Entry 1SOZ (X-ray diffraction, 2.40 A resolution); this record covers chains B and C of the 5 polymer chains in the assembly.

[Chain B (and C)]
Name: Protease degS
Organism: Escherichia coli
Notes: EC 3.4.21.-; chain C of this document is another copy of the same molecule, construct and numbering; everything in this record applies to it too
Reference sequence: P31137 (DEGS_ECOLI); residue numbers follow UniProt; this construct covers 43-355
Chain sequence (314 residues; row label = number of the first residue in the row):
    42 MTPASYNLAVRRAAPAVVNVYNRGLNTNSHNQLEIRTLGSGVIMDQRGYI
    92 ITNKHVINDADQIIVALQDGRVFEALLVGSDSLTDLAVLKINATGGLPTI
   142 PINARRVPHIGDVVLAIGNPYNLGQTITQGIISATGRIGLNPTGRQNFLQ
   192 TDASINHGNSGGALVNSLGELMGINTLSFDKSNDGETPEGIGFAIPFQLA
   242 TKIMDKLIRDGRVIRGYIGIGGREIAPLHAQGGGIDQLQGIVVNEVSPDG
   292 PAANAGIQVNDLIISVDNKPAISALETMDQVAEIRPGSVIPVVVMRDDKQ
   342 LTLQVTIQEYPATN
Not modelled in the structure: 265-281, 287-290, 334-343, 354-355 (chain C: 258-280, 286-301, 313-317, 333-343, 354-355)
Sequence notes: initiating methionine (42)
What the authors report for this chain:
  - binding site for activating peptide: Thr184, Tyr258 to Ile261, Thr318, Met319, Val322
  - specificity-determining residues: Ile196, Leu218, Ser219
  - self-association interface (contacts with another copy of this molecule); pairs are residue here / residue on that copy: Arg178-Leu164 (hydrogen bond), Glu227-Tyr162 (hydrogen bond), Glu230-Asn197 (backbone contact), Leu181, Phe220, Ile232
  - mutagenesis - Y162A, S201A, E227A: abolished catalytic activity
  - mutagenesis - P183A: abolished catalytic activity on YYF peptide
  - catalytic residues: His96, Asp126, His198, Ser201
  - mutagenesis - D122A: decreased catalytic activity on YYF

[Interface between chain B and chain C]
Contacting residue pairs (47):
  Met42(B) - Leu49(C)  hydrophobic
  Met42(B) - Leu209(C)  hydrophobic
  Pro44(B) - Arg147(C)
  Pro44(B) - Asn207(C)
  Pro44(B) - Ser208(C)
  Pro44(B) - Leu209(C)  hydrophobic
  Ala45(B) - Val154(C)  hydrogen bond (backbone-backbone)
  Ala45(B) - Ser208(C)  hydrogen bond (backbone-side chain)
  Ser46(B) - Gly152(C)
  Ser46(B) - Asp153(C)  hydrogen bond
  Tyr47(B) - Gly152(C)  hydrogen bond (backbone-backbone)
  Tyr47(B) - Val154(C)  hydrophobic
  Asn48(B) - His150(C)
  Asn48(B) - Ile151(C)  hydrogen bond (side chain-backbone)
  Asn48(B) - Gly152(C)
  Val51(B) - Ile151(C)
  Val51(B) - Gly152(C)
  Tyr162(B) - Phe220(C)  hydrophobic
  Tyr162(B) - Ser223(C)
  Tyr162(B) - Glu227(C)  hydrogen bond
  Tyr162(B) - Pro229(C)  hydrophobic
  Tyr162(B) - Ile232(C)  hydrophobic
  Leu164(B) - Arg178(C)  hydrogen bond (backbone-side chain)
  Leu164(B) - Phe220(C)  hydrophobic
  Leu164(B) - Ile232(C)  hydrophobic
  Gly165(B) - Arg178(C)  hydrogen bond (backbone-side chain)
  Gln166(B) - Ala175(C)
  Gln166(B) - Arg178(C)  hydrogen bond (backbone-side chain)
  Thr167(B) - Ser174(C)
  Thr167(B) - Arg178(C)
  Thr167(B) - Gln191(C)  hydrogen bond
  Ile168(B) - Ile151(C)  hydrophobic
  Ile168(B) - Ile172(C)
  Ile168(B) - Ser174(C)  hydrogen bond (backbone-side chain)
  Thr169(B) - Ile172(C)
  Thr169(B) - Asp193(C)
  Gln170(B) - Gln170(C)  hydrogen bond
  Gln170(B) - Ile172(C)
  Gln170(B) - Asp193(C)  hydrogen bond (backbone-side chain)
  Ser195(B) - Glu230(C)
  Ser195(B) - Gly231(C)
  Asn197(B) - Pro229(C)
  Asn197(B) - Glu230(C)  hydrogen bond (side chain-backbone)
  Asn197(B) - Ile232(C)
  Thr228(B) - Thr228(C)
  Glu230(B) - Glu230(C)
  Gly231(B) - Glu230(C)  hydrogen bond (backbone-side chain)
Interface residues without a listed pair, chain B (24 interface residues in all): Thr43, Leu156, Pro161, His198
Interface residues without a listed pair, chain C (27 interface residues in all): Gly180, Phe234

[Overview]
24 residues of chain B and 27 residues of chain C are in contact; the contacts include 15 hydrogen bonds.
Polar contacts include Ala45(B)-Ser208(C), Ser46(B)-Asp153(C) and Asn48(B)-Ile151(C). The paper reports
catalytic residues His96(B), Asp126(B) and His198(B) among others; Y162A, S201A and E227A of chain B abolish
catalytic activity; 5 substitutions were tested in all.
Chain B and chain C are both Protease degS (Escherichia coli); the structure, Crystal Structure of DegS
protease in complex with an activating peptide, was determined by X-ray diffraction together with 1SOT and
1VCW from the same study.
